8JN1 - chains A and C of the 8 polymer chains in the assembly; structure by electron microscopy, 3.50 A resolution.

[Chain A (and C)]
Protein: Envelope protein (Fragment)
From: Dengue virus type 3
Notes: chain C of this document is another copy of the same molecule, construct and numbering; everything in this record applies to it too
UniProtKB: A0A173H1Z3 (A0A173H1Z3_9FLAV); numbering as in UniProt (aligned over 1-493)
Chain sequence (493 residues; each row starts with the number of its first residue):
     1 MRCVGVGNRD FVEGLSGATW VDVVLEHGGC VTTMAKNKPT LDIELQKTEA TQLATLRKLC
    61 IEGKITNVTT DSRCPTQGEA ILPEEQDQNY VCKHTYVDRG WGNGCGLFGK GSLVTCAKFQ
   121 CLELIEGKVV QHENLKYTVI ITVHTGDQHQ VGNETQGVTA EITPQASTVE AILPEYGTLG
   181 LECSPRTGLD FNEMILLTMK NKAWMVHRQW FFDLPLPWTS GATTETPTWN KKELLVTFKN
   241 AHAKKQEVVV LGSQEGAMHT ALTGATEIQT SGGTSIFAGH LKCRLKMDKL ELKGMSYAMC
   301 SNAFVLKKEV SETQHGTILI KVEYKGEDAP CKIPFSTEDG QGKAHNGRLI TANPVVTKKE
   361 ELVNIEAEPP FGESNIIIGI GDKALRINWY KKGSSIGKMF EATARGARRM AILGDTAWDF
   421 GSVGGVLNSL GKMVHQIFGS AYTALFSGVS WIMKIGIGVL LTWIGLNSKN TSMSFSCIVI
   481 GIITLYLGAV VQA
Disulfides: Cys-3/Cys-30, Cys-60/Cys-121, Cys-74/Cys-105, Cys-92/Cys-116, Cys-183/Cys-283, Cys-300/Cys-331
Covalently attached groups: N-acetylglucosamine (NAG) linked to Asn-67, Asn-153

[How chain A and chain C interact]
Contacting residue pairs - 44 pairs, chain A then chain C:
  Ala-54(A) with Gln-77(C)
  Thr-55(A) with Gln-77(C)
  Leu-56(A) with Thr-76(C); Gly-78(C)
  Arg-73(A) with Ser-220(C), hydrogen bond (side chain-backbone)
  Thr-76(A) with Asn-192(C); Arg-208(C), hydrogen bond (backbone-side chain); Phe-212(C)
  Gln-77(A) with Leu-56(C); Arg-208(C); Phe-212(C)
  Gly-78(A) with Phe-212(C)
  Ile-81(A) with Trp-218(C), hydrophobic; Thr-219(C); Ser-220(C); Asn-230(C)
  Pro-83(A) with Gln-88(C); Thr-228(C), hydrogen bond (backbone-side chain)
  Glu-84(A) with Gln-88(C)
  Glu-85(A) with Asn-230(C), hydrogen bond
  Gln-86(A) with Asp-87(C); Gln-88(C); Trp-229(C); Asn-230(C), hydrogen bond; Lys-231(C); Lys-232(C), hydrogen bond
  Asp-87(A) with Gln-86(C); Gln-88(C)
  Gln-88(A) with Glu-85(C); Gln-86(C)
  Asn-89(A) with Gln-86(C), hydrogen bond
  Val-129(A) with Thr-76(C)
  Gln-131(A) with Thr-76(C), hydrogen bond
  Ser-220(A) with Gly-78(C); Glu-79(C); Ile-81(C)
  Gly-221(A) with Arg-73(C), hydrogen bond (backbone-side chain)
  Ala-222(A) with Arg-73(C)
  Thr-224(A) with Ile-81(C)
  Thr-226(A) with Gln-86(C), hydrogen bond
  Pro-227(A) with Gln-86(C)
  Thr-228(A) with Ile-81(C); Glu-85(C); Gln-86(C)
Interface residues without a listed pair, chain A (27 interface residues in all): Arg-57, Glu-79, Arg-208
Interface residues without a listed pair, chain C (24 interface residues in all): Arg-57, Leu-107

[Summary]
27 residues of chain A face 24 of chain C across their interface; the contacts include 10 hydrogen bonds.
Among the polar pairs are Arg-73(A)/Ser-220(C), Thr-76(A)/Arg-208(C) and Pro-83(A)/Thr-228(C). Covalently
linked N-acetylglucosamine: at Asn-67(A) and Asn-153(A).
Chain A and chain C are both Envelope protein (Fragment) (Dengue virus type 3); the structure, Cryo-EM
structure of dengue virus serotype 3 strain EHIE46200Y19 in complex with human antibody DENV-115 IgG ..., was
determined by electron microscopy together with 8JN2 and 8JN3 from the same study.
